PDB entry 2CJY | X-ray diffraction, 1.67 A resolution | chains B and I of the 3 polymer chains in the assembly

Chain B:
Protein: Caspase-3
Organism: Homo sapiens
Notes: EC 3.4.22.56; fragment: beta subunit, residues 176-277
Reference sequence: P42574 (CASP3_HUMAN); residues 176-277 here = UniProt positions 176-277
Sequence (103 residues; each row starts with the number of its first residue):
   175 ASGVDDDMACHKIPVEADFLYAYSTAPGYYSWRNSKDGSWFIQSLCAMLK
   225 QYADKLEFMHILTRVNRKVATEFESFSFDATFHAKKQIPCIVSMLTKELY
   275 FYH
Sequence notes: cloning artifact (175)
Swiss-Prot annotation at these positions:
  - modified residue: Arg-207 (Microbial infection: ADP-riboxanated arginine)

Chain I:
Protein: Phq-asp-glu-val-asp-chloromethylketone
Sequence (6 residues; row label = number of the first residue in the row):
   901 XDEVDX
Modified / non-standard residues: PHQ (benzyl chlorocarbonate) at position 901; 0QE (chloromethane) at position 906

Chain B / chain I interface:
Residue-residue contacts (19):
  Tyr-204(B) / Val-904(I)  hydrophobic
  Tyr-204(B) / 0QE_906(I)
  Ser-205(B) / Glu-903(I)
  Ser-205(B) / Val-904(I)
  Ser-205(B) / Asp-905(I)  hydrogen bond (backbone-backbone)
  Trp-206(B) / Asp-902(I)
  Trp-206(B) / Glu-903(I)
  Trp-206(B) / Val-904(I)  hydrophobic
  Arg-207(B) / PHQ_901(I)
  Arg-207(B) / Asp-902(I)
  Arg-207(B) / Glu-903(I)  salt bridge
  Arg-207(B) / Val-904(I)  hydrogen bond (side chain-backbone)
  Arg-207(B) / Asp-905(I)  salt bridge
  Asn-208(B) / PHQ_901(I)
  Asn-208(B) / Asp-902(I)
  Ser-209(B) / PHQ_901(I)
  Trp-214(B) / Asp-902(I)
  Ser-249(B) / Asp-902(I)
  Phe-250(B) / Asp-902(I)  hydrogen bond (backbone-side chain)
Interface residues without a listed pair, chain B (12 interface residues in all): Glu-248, Phe-252, Phe-256

Summary:
Chain B and chain I form an interface of 12 and 6 residues respectively, with 3 hydrogen bonds and 2 salt
bridges. Polar pairs include Arg-207(B)/Glu-903(I), Arg-207(B)/Asp-905(I) and Arg-207(B)/Val-904(I).
Chain B is Caspase-3 (Homo sapiens) and chain I is Phq-asp-glu-val-asp-chloromethylketone; the structure,
Extended substrate recognition in caspase-3 revealed by high resolution X-ray structure analysis, was
determined by X-ray diffraction, deposited together with 2DKO and 2CJX.
